Entry 8K37 (electron microscopy, 3.50 A resolution); this record covers chains P and Q of the 18 polymer chains in the assembly.

== Chain P (and Q) ==
Protein: Head-tail connector protein FII
Organism: Escherichia phage Lambda
Notes: chain Q of this document is another copy of the same molecule, construct and numbering; everything in this record applies to it too
Reference sequence: P03714 (FII_LAMBD); numbering as in UniProt (aligned over 1-117)
Sequence (117 residues; each row starts with the number of its first residue):
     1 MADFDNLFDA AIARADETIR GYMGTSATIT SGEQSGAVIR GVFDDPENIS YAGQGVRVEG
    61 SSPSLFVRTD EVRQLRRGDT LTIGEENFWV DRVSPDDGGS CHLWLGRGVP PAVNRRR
Not modelled in the structure: 1-3

== Chain P / chain Q interface ==
Pairs across the interface (13):
  Y22(P) with N6(Q); F8(Q)
  M23(P) with N6(Q); F8(Q), hydrophobic
  G24(P) with N6(Q), hydrogen bond (backbone-side chain)
  T25(P) with D5(Q)
  D45(P) with P95(Q); D97(Q)
  E47(P) with R92(Q), salt bridge; S94(Q), hydrogen bond; P95(Q)
  R57(P) with D91(Q), salt bridge
  E59(P) with R92(Q)
Also at the interface, not in a pair above, chain P (11 interface residues in all): R40, I49, S61
Also at the interface, not in a pair above, chain Q (10 interface residues in all): L7, W104

== Summary ==
The interface between chain P and chain Q involves 11 residues on one side and 10 on the other; the contacts
include 2 hydrogen bonds and 2 salt bridges. Polar pairs include E47(P)-R92(Q), R57(P)-D91(Q) and
G24(P)-N6(Q).
Both chains are Head-tail connector protein FII (Escherichia phage Lambda). Entry 8K37 (Structure of the
bacteriophage lambda neck) was determined by electron microscopy, deposited together with 8K35, 8K36, 8K38 and
8K39.
